7P7H - chain A; structure by X-ray diffraction, 2.40 A resolution.

[Chain A]
Molecule: Casein kinase I isoform delta
Organism: Homo sapiens
Notes: EC 2.7.11.1, 2.7.11.26
UniProtKB: P48730 (KC1D_HUMAN), isoform P48730-2; residue numbers follow UniProt; this construct covers 1-294
Chain sequence (296 residues; row label = number of the first residue in the row; numbers below 1 keep their minus sign (Ser-1 is residue -1)):
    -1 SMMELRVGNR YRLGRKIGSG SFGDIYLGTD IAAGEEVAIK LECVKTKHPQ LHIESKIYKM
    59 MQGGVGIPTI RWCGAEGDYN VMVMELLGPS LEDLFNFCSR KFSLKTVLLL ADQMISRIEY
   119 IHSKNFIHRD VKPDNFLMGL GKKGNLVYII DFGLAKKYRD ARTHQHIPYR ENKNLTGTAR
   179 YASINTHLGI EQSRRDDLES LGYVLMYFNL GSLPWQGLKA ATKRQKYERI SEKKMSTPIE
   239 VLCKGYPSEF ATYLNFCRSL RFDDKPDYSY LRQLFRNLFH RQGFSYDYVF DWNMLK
Not modelled in the structure: -1 to 2
Sequence notes: expression tag (-1 to 0)
Ligand contacts: adenosine monophosphate (AMP): Ile15, Gly16, Ser17, Gly18, Ile23, Ala36, Lys38, Met82, Glu83, Leu84, Leu85, Gly86, Ser88, Asp91, Asp132, Asn133, Leu135, Ile148, Asp149
Swiss-Prot annotation at these positions:
  - active site: Asp128 (Proton acceptor)
  - binding site (ATP): Ile15 to Ile23, Lys38
  - natural variant: Thr44 (T44A: In FASPS2), His46 (H46R: In FASPS2), Ser97 (S97C: In breast cancer samples)
  - mutagenesis: Lys38 (K38M: Impaired kinase activity and abnormal subcellular localization with exclusive accumulation to the nucleus), Thr176 (T176I: Impaired kinase activity and abnormal subcellular localization with exclusive accumulation to the nucleus)
Reported in the primary citation:
  - post-translational modification sites: Thr220 (citing earlier work)

[Summary]
Bound to chain A: adenosine monophosphate. From UniProt: active-site residue Asp128, 10 ATP-binding residues
and 2 mutagenesis sites. From the paper: a modification site at Thr220.
Chain A is Casein kinase I isoform delta (Homo sapiens); the structure, Crystal structure of Casein Kinase I
delta (CK1d) with alphaG-in conformation, was determined by X-ray diffraction, deposited together with 7P7F
and 7P7G.
